4QBH - chain A; structure by X-ray diffraction, 1.67 A resolution.

== Chain A ==
Molecule: Adenylate kinase
Organism: Geobacillus stearothermophilus
Notes: EC 2.7.4.3
Reference sequence: P27142 (KAD_GEOSE); numbering as in UniProt (aligned over 1-217)
Chain sequence (217 residues; numbered 1 to 217; the number before each row is that of its first residue):
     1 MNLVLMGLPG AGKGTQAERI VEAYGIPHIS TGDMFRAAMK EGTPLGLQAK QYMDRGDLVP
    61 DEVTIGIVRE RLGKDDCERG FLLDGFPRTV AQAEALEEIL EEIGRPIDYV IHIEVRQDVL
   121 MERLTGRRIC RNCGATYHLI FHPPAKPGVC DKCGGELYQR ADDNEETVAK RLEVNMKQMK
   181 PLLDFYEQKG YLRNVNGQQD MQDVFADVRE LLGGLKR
Construct notes: engineered mutation Arg-19 (Lys in P27142), Glu-22 (Ala in P27142), Gly-73 (Ser in P27142), Glu-78 (Gln in P27142), Arg-79 (Asn in P27142), Glu-98 (Thr in P27142), Ile-99 (Met in P27142), Glu-101 (Ala in P27142), Glu-102 (Asp in P27142), Pro-106 (Lys in P27142), Ile-107 (Leu in P27142), Glu-114 (Asp in P27142), Glu-166 (Ala in P27142), Lys-170 (Asn in P27142), Leu-183 (Val in P27142), Val-195 (Ile in P27142), Gln-198 (Glu in P27142), Gln-202 (Glu in P27142), Asp-203 (Lys in P27142), Val-208 (Ile in P27142), Lys-216 (Ala in P27142)
Bound ions: Zn2+: Cys-130, Cys-133, Cys-150, Cys-153
Residues lining bound ligands: bis(adenosine)-5'-pentaphosphate (AP5): Leu-8, Pro-9, Gly-10, Ala-11, Gly-12, Lys-13, Gly-14, Thr-15, Thr-31, Gly-32, Phe-35, Arg-36, Tyr-52, Met-53, Asp-57, Leu-58, Val-59, Thr-64, Gly-85, Phe-86, Arg-88, Gln-92, Arg-123, Leu-124, Arg-127, Thr-136, Tyr-137, His-138, Phe-141, His-142, Arg-160, Asp-162, Arg-171, Gly-197, Gln-199, Asp-200, Met-201, Val-204
UniProt features mapped onto this chain:
  - region: Ser-30 to Val-59 (NMP), Gly-126 to Asp-163 (LID)
  - binding site (ATP): Gly-10 to Thr-15, Arg-127, Thr-136, Tyr-137, Gln-199
  - binding site (AMP): Thr-31, Arg-36, Asp-57 to Val-59, Gly-85 to Arg-88, Gln-92, Arg-160, Arg-171
  - binding site (Zn(2+)): Cys-130, Cys-133, Cys-150, Cys-153

== Overview ==
Bound to chain A: bis(adenosine)-5'-pentaphosphate. Cys-130, Cys-133, Cys-150 and Cys-153 form the Zn2+ site.
UniProt lists 10 ATP-binding residues, 12 AMP-binding residues and 4 Zn2+-binding residues.
Chain A is Adenylate kinase (Geobacillus stearothermophilus); the structure, Crystal structure of a stable
adenylate kinase variant AKlse5, was determined by X-ray diffraction together with 4QBF, 4QBG, 4QBI and 3DL0
from the same study.
